Entry 6P8T (X-ray diffraction, 3.15 A resolution); this record covers chains A and B of the 4 polymer chains in the assembly.

# Chain A (and B)
Name: Phenylalanine--tRNA ligase beta subunit
Source organism: Acinetobacter baumannii (strain ATCC 19606 / DSM 30007 / CIP 70.34 / JCM 6841 / NBRC 109757 / NCIMB 12457 / NCTC 12156 / 81)
Notes: EC 6.1.1.20; chain B of this document is another copy of the same molecule, construct and numbering; everything in this record applies to it too
UniProtKB: D0CA71 (D0CA71_ACIB2); residues 1-793 here = UniProt positions 1-793
Amino-acid sequence (793 residues; numbered 1 to 793; the number before each row is that of its first residue):
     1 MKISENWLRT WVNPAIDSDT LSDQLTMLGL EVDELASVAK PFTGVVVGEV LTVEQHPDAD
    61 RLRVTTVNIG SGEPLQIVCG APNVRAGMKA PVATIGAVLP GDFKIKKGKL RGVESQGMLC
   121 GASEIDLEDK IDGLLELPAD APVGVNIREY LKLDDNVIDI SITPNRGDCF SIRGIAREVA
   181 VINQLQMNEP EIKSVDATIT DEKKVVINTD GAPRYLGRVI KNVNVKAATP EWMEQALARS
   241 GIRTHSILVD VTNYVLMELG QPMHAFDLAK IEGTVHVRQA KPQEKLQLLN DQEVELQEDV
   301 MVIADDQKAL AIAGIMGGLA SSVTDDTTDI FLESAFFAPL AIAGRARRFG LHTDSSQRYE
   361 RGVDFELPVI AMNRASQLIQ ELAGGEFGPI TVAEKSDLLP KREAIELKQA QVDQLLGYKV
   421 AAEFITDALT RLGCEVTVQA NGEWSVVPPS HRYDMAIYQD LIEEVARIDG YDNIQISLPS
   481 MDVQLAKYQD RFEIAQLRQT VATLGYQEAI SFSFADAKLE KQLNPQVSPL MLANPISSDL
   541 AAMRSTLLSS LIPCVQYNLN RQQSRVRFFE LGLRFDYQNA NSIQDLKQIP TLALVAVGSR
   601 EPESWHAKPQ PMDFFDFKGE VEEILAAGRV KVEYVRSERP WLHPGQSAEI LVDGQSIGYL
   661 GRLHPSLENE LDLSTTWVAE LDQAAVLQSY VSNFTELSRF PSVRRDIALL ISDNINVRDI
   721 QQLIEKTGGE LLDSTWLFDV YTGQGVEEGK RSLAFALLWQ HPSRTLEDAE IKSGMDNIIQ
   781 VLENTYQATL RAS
Unresolved in the structure: 793 (chain B: 58-61, 104-112, 129-131)
Metal / ion sites: Mg2+: Glu463 (shared with 1 residue of chain C)

# Chain A / chain B interface
Pairs across the interface (57):
  Leu478(A) - Asp482(B)
  Leu478(A) - Val483(B)
  Leu478(A) - Gln484(B)
  Pro479(A) - Asp482(B)
  Pro479(A) - Val483(B)  hydrogen bond (backbone-backbone)
  Ser480(A) - Met481(B)
  Ser480(A) - Asp482(B)  hydrogen bond
  Met481(A) - Ser480(B)  hydrogen bond (backbone-side chain)
  Met481(A) - Met481(B)  hydrogen bond (backbone-backbone)
  Asp482(A) - Pro479(B)
  Val483(A) - Leu478(B)
  Val483(A) - Pro479(B)  hydrogen bond (backbone-backbone)
  Val483(A) - Met481(B)  hydrophobic
  Gln484(A) - Leu478(B)
  Phe492(A) - Gln499(B)
  Ala495(A) - Gln496(B)
  Gln496(A) - Ala495(B)
  Gln496(A) - Gln496(B)
  Gln496(A) - Gln499(B)
  Gln499(A) - Phe492(B)
  Gln499(A) - Gln496(B)
  Gln499(A) - Gln499(B)
  Gln499(A) - Thr500(B)  hydrogen bond
  Thr500(A) - Gln499(B)  hydrogen bond
  Thr500(A) - Thr503(B)
  Thr503(A) - Thr500(B)
  Thr503(A) - Thr503(B)
  Thr503(A) - Glu623(B)
  Leu504(A) - Thr503(B)
  Gln562(A) - Pro701(B)
  Gln562(A) - Ser702(B)  hydrogen bond (side chain-backbone)
  Glu603(A) - Arg704(B)  salt bridge
  Glu603(A) - Trp736(B)  hydrogen bond
  Glu603(A) - Phe738(B)
  Ser604(A) - Leu737(B)
  Ser604(A) - Phe738(B)
  Trp605(A) - Phe615(B)  hydrophobic
  Trp605(A) - Leu737(B)
  Trp605(A) - Phe738(B)
  Trp605(A) - Asp739(B)
  Trp605(A) - Val740(B)  hydrophobic
  His606(A) - Phe615(B)
  Lys608(A) - Asp739(B)  salt bridge
  Phe615(A) - Trp605(B)  hydrophobic
  Phe615(A) - His606(B)
  Glu623(A) - Thr503(B)
  Pro701(A) - Gln562(B)
  Ser702(A) - Gln562(B)  hydrogen bond (backbone-side chain)
  Arg704(A) - Glu603(B)  salt bridge
  Trp736(A) - Glu603(B)  hydrogen bond
  Leu737(A) - Ser604(B)
  Leu737(A) - Trp605(B)
  Phe738(A) - Glu603(B)
  Phe738(A) - Ser604(B)
  Phe738(A) - Trp605(B)
  Asp739(A) - Trp605(B)
  Val740(A) - Trp605(B)  hydrophobic
Also at the interface, not in a pair above, chain A (31 interface residues in all): Ala627
Also at the interface, not in a pair above, chain B (31 interface residues in all): Ala502, Leu504, Ala627

# In short
The chain A/chain B interface involves 31 residues from each chain, with 11 hydrogen bonds and 3 salt bridges.
Polar contacts include Glu603(A)-Arg704(B), Lys608(A)-Asp739(B) and Ser480(A)-Asp482(B).
Chain A and chain B are both Phenylalanine--tRNA ligase beta subunit (Acinetobacter baumannii (strain ATCC
19606 / DSM 30007 / CIP 70.34 / JCM 6841 / NBRC 109757 / NCIMB 12457 / NCTC 12156 / 81)); the structure,
Acinetobacter baumannii tRNA synthetase in complex with compound 1, was determined by X-ray diffraction
together with 6OZ5, 6P24 and 6P26 from the same study.
